4J9N - chains A and T of the 3 polymer chains in the assembly; structure by X-ray diffraction, 1.96 A resolution.

== Chain A ==
Molecule: DNA polymerase eta
Organism: Homo sapiens
Notes: EC 2.7.7.7; fragment: catalytic core domain
Reference sequence: Q9Y253 (POLH_HUMAN); residue numbers follow UniProt; this construct covers 1-432
Amino-acid sequence (435 residues; each row starts with the number of its first residue; numbers below 1 keep their minus sign (Gly-2 is residue -2)):
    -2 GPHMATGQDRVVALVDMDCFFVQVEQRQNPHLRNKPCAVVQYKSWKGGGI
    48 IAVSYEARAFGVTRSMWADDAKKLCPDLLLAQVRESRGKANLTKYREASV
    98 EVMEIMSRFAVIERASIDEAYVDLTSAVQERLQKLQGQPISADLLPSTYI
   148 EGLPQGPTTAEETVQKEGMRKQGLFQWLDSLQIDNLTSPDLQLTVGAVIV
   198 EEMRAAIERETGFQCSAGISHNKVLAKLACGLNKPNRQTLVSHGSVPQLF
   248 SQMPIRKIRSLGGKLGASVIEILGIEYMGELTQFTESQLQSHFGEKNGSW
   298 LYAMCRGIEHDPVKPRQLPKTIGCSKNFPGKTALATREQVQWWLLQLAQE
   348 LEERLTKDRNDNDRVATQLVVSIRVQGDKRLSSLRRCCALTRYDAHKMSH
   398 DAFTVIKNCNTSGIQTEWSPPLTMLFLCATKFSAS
Disordered / not traced: 155-159
Differences from the reference sequence: expression tag (-2 to 0)
Bound ions: Mg2+ site 1: Asp13, Met14, Asp115 (together with XG4); Mg2+ site 2: Asp13, Asp115, Glu116 (together with XG4)
Residues lining bound ligands: XG4 (2'-deoxy-5'-O-[(R)-hydroxy{[(R)-hydroxy(phosphonooxy)phosphoryl]amino}phosphoryl]guanosine): Asp13, Met14, Asp15, Cys16, Phe17, Phe18, Gln38, Ile48, Ala49, Tyr52, Arg55, Arg61, Leu89, Ile114, Asp115, Lys231

== Chain T ==
Molecule: 12-nt DNA strand
Sequence (12 nucleotides; numbered 1 to 12; the number before each row is that of its first residue):
     1 CATTCTGACGCT
Disordered / not traced: 1-2

== How chain A and chain T interact ==
Residue-residue contacts (32; chain A residue first):
  Gln38(A) - DT4(T)  hydrogen bond to the base
  Gln38(A) - DC5(T)  sugar contact
  Tyr39(A) - DT4(T)  phosphate contact
  Tyr39(A) - DC5(T)  hydrogen bond to the phosphate
  Trp42(A) - DT3(T)  stacking on the base
  Arg61(A) - DT4(T)  hydrogen bond to the base
  Trp64(A) - DT3(T)  sugar contact
  Lys86(A) - DT6(T)  salt bridge to the phosphate
  Leu89(A) - DC5(T)  phosphate contact
  Leu89(A) - DT6(T)  phosphate contact
  Arg93(A) - DT6(T)  salt bridge to the phosphate
  Arg93(A) - DG7(T)  salt bridge to the phosphate
  Lys293(A) - DG10(T)  salt bridge to the phosphate
  Arg313(A) - DA8(T)  salt bridge to the phosphate
  Pro316(A) - DA8(T)  phosphate contact
  Lys317(A) - DA8(T)  hydrogen bond to the phosphate
  Lys317(A) - DC9(T)  salt bridge to the phosphate
  Thr318(A) - DG7(T)  sugar contact
  Thr318(A) - DA8(T)  hydrogen bond to the phosphate
  Ile319(A) - DG7(T)  phosphate contact
  Gly320(A) - DT6(T)  sugar contact
  Gly320(A) - DG7(T)  hydrogen bond to the phosphate
  Cys321(A) - DT6(T)  phosphate contact
  Ser322(A) - DC5(T)  sugar contact
  Ser322(A) - DT6(T)  hydrogen bond to the phosphate
  Lys323(A) - DC5(T)  phosphate contact
  Asn324(A) - DT4(T)  hydrogen bond to the phosphate
  Asn324(A) - DC5(T)  hydrogen bond to the phosphate
  Pro326(A) - DT3(T)  sugar contact
  Arg351(A) - DT6(T)  salt bridge to the phosphate
  Arg351(A) - DG7(T)  salt bridge to the phosphate
  Leu378(A) - DT6(T)  base contact
Interface residues without a listed pair, chain A (25 interface residues in all): Ala87, Arg111, Glu347
Interface residues without a listed pair, chain T (9 interface residues in all): DC11

== Overview ==
25 residues of chain A and 9 residues of chain T are in contact, with 9 hydrogen bonds, 8 salt bridges and 1
aromatic stacking contact. Polar pairs include Gln38(A)-DT4(T), Arg61(A)-DT4(T) and Tyr39(A)-DC5(T). Chain A
binds compound XG4.
Here chain A is DNA polymerase eta (Homo sapiens) and chain T is a 12-nt DNA strand. Entry 4J9N (Human DNA
polymerase eta-DNA ternary complex: misincorporation G opposite T after a G at the primer ...) was determined
by X-ray diffraction together with 4J9K, 4J9L, 4J9M, 4J9O, 4J9P, 4J9Q, 4J9R and 4J9S from the same study.
